6M5M - chains A and B; structure by X-ray diffraction, 1.70 A resolution.

[Chain A]
Name: N-acetylglucosamine-specific lectin
Organism: Saxidomus purpuratus
UniProtKB: A0A2Z6G7U6 (A0A2Z6G7U6_9BIVA); residues -20 to 137 here correspond to UniProt positions 1-158 (UniProt number = residue number + 21)
Amino-acid sequence (158 residues; each row starts with the number of its first residue; numbers below 1 keep their minus sign (Met-20 is residue -20)):
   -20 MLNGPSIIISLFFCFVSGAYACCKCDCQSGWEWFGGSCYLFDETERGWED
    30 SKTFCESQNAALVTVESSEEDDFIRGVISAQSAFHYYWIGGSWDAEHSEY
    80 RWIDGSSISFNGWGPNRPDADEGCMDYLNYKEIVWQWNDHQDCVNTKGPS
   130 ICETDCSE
Not modelled in the structure: -20 to 0, 137
Cystine bridges: Cys1-Cys135, Cys6-Cys17, Cys34-Cys131, Cys103-Cys122
Ion coordination: Ca2+ site 1: Thr43, Glu45, Glu49, Glu132; Ca2+ site 2: Asp98, Asp118, Gln120
Small-molecule neighbours: N-acetylglucosamine (NAG; 2-acetamido-2-deoxy-beta-D-glucopyranose): Tyr65, Trp67, Arg96, Asp98, Asp105, Leu107, Tyr109, Ile112, Asn117, Asp118, His119, Thr125

[Chain B]
Name: N-acetylglucosamine-specific lectin
Organism: Saxidomus purpuratus
UniProtKB: A0A2Z6G7U3 (A0A2Z6G7U3_9BIVA); residues -20 to 138 here correspond to UniProt positions 1-159 (UniProt number = residue number + 21)
Amino-acid sequence (159 residues; each row starts with the number of its first residue; numbers below 1 keep their minus sign (Met-20 is residue -20)):
   -20 MLNGASIIVSLFLCFVGGAYACCSEDDCPSGWKFFGGSCYLFDEGSRGWE
    30 GSKAFCESKDASLVTVECSKEDDFIRGILSGQTAKHYYWIGARWNEEHND
    80 YRWIDGSPFTFIGWGPGKPDNNKGCLDYLNYKEVVWQWNDHVDCENTNGP
   130 CICEIDCSD
Not modelled in the structure: -20 to 0, 138
Cystine bridges: Cys2-Cys136, Cys7-Cys18, Cys35-Cys132, Cys104-Cys123
Ion coordination: Ca2+ site 1: Thr44, Glu46, Glu50, Glu133; Ca2+ site 2: Asp99, Asn118, Asp119
Small-molecule neighbours: N-acetylglucosamine (NAG; 2-acetamido-2-deoxy-beta-D-glucopyranose): His65, Tyr66, Trp68, Lys97, Asp99, Asp106, Leu108, Tyr110, Asn118, Asp119, His120, Thr126

[How chain A and chain B interact]
Contacting residue pairs (10):
  Cys2(A) - Cys47(B)  disulfide
  Cys2(A) - Lys49(B)
  Lys3(A) - Asp135(B)  salt bridge
  Lys3(A) - Ser137(B)  hydrogen bond
  Cys4(A) - Cys1(B)  disulfide
  Cys4(A) - Gly15(B)
  Cys4(A) - Gly16(B)
  Asp5(A) - Lys49(B)  salt bridge
  Gly14(A) - Thr89(B)
  Gly15(A) - Thr89(B)
Other interface residues (no listed pair), chain A (8 interface residues in all): Cys1, Trp12
Other interface residues (no listed pair), chain B (9 interface residues in all): Glu46
Disulfides between the chains: Cys2(A)-Cys47(B), Cys4(A)-Cys1(B)

[Summary]
Chain A and chain B form an interface of 8 and 9 residues respectively, with 2 disulfide bonds, 1 hydrogen
bond and 2 salt bridges. Polar contacts include Lys3(A)-Asp135(B), Asp5(A)-Lys49(B) and Lys3(A)-Ser137(B).
Ligands of chain A: N-acetylglucosamine. Ligands of chain B: N-acetylglucosamine.
Here chain A is N-acetylglucosamine-specific lectin and chain B is N-acetylglucosamine-specific lectin, both
from Saxidomus purpuratus. Entry 6M5M (SPL-1 - GlcNAc complex) was determined by X-ray diffraction.
